PDB entry 6BHQ | X-ray diffraction, 2.05 A resolution | chains A and B

== Chain A (and B) ==
Protein: Igh protein
Source organism: Mus musculus
Notes: chain B of this document is another copy of the same molecule, construct and numbering; everything in this record applies to it too
Reference sequence: Q58E56 (Q58E56_MOUSE); residues 224-447 here correspond to UniProt positions 254-477 (UniProt number = residue number + 30)
Sequence (224 residues; each row starts with the number of its first residue):
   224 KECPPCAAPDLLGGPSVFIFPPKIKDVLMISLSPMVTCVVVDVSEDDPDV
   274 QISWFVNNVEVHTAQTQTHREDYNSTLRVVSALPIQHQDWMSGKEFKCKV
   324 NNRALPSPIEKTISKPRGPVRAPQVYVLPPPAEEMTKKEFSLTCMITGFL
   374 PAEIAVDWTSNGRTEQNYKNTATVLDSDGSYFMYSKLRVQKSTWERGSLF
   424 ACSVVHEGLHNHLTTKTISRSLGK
Disordered / not traced: 224-235, 444-447 (chain B: 224-237, 266-267, 297-299, 326-328, 445-447)
Disulfides: Cys-261/Cys-321, Cys-367/Cys-425
Covalent attachments: glycan linked to Asn-297
From the paper describing this entry:
  - binding site for beta-L-fucopyranose: Tyr-296
  - conformationally variable residues (loop rearrangement): Arg-293, Tyr-296
  - post-translational modification sites: Asn-297
  - contacts within the chain: Glu-268/Arg-293 (salt bridge), Pro-271/Leu-300 (hydrophobic contact)

== Interface between chain A and chain B ==
Residue-residue contacts (45; chain A residue first):
  Gln-347(A) / Glu-357(B)  hydrogen bond
  Gln-347(A) / Lys-360(B)  hydrogen bond
  Tyr-349(A) / Pro-354(B)  hydrophobic
  Tyr-349(A) / Glu-356(B)  hydrogen bond
  Tyr-349(A) / Glu-357(B)  hydrogen bond
  Leu-351(A) / Leu-351(B)  hydrophobic
  Pro-354(A) / Tyr-349(B)  hydrophobic
  Pro-354(A) / Leu-351(B)  hydrophobic
  Pro-354(A) / Met-368(B)  hydrophobic
  Glu-356(A) / Lys-439(B)  salt bridge
  Glu-357(A) / Tyr-349(B)
  Lys-360(A) / Tyr-349(B)
  Thr-366(A) / Leu-351(B)
  Thr-366(A) / Met-368(B)
  Thr-366(A) / Tyr-407(B)  hydrogen bond
  Met-368(A) / Ser-364(B)
  Met-368(A) / Thr-366(B)
  Met-368(A) / Lys-409(B)
  Thr-370(A) / Lys-409(B)
  Lys-392(A) / Leu-398(B)
  Lys-392(A) / Asp-399(B)
  Lys-392(A) / Ser-400(B)
  Lys-392(A) / Phe-405(B)
  Asn-393(A) / Val-397(B)
  Thr-394(A) / Thr-394(B)
  Thr-394(A) / Val-397(B)
  Val-397(A) / Asn-393(B)
  Val-397(A) / Thr-394(B)
  Leu-398(A) / Lys-392(B)
  Asp-399(A) / Lys-392(B)
  Asp-399(A) / Lys-409(B)  salt bridge
  Asp-399(A) / Arg-411(B)  salt bridge
  Ser-400(A) / Asn-390(B)
  Ser-400(A) / Lys-392(B)
  Ser-400(A) / Arg-411(B)  hydrogen bond
  Phe-405(A) / Lys-392(B)
  Phe-405(A) / Lys-409(B)
  Tyr-407(A) / Thr-366(B)  hydrogen bond
  Tyr-407(A) / Tyr-407(B)  hydrophobic
  Tyr-407(A) / Lys-409(B)
  Lys-409(A) / Asp-399(B)  salt bridge
  Lys-409(A) / Phe-405(B)
  Lys-409(A) / Tyr-407(B)
  Arg-411(A) / Asp-399(B)  salt bridge
  Arg-411(A) / Asp-401(B)  salt bridge
Interface residues without a listed pair, chain A (24 interface residues in all): Ser-364, Asp-401, Ser-408
Interface residues without a listed pair, chain B (26 interface residues in all): Val-348, Thr-370, Ser-408

== Summary ==
24 residues of chain A and 26 residues of chain B are in contact; the contacts include 7 hydrogen bonds and 6
salt bridges. Among the polar pairs are Glu-356(A)/Lys-439(B), Asp-399(A)/Lys-409(B) and
Asp-399(A)/Arg-411(B). From the paper: a binding site for beta-L-fucopyranose at Tyr-296(A); a modification
site at Asn-297(A).
Chain A and chain B are both Igh protein (Mus musculus); the structure, Mouse Immunoglobulin G 2c Fc fragment
with complex-type glycan, was determined by X-ray diffraction (same publication as 6BHY).
